Entry 9IQY (electron microscopy, 3.16 A resolution); this record covers chains B and C of the 3 polymer chains in the assembly.

# Chain B (and C)
Name: Transient receptor potential cation channel subfamily V member 4
From: Homo sapiens
Notes: chain C of this document is another copy of the same molecule, construct and numbering; everything in this record applies to it too
UniProtKB: Q9HBA0 (TRPV4_HUMAN); residue numbers follow UniProt; this construct covers 148-787
Amino-acid sequence (640 residues; row label = number of the first residue in the row):
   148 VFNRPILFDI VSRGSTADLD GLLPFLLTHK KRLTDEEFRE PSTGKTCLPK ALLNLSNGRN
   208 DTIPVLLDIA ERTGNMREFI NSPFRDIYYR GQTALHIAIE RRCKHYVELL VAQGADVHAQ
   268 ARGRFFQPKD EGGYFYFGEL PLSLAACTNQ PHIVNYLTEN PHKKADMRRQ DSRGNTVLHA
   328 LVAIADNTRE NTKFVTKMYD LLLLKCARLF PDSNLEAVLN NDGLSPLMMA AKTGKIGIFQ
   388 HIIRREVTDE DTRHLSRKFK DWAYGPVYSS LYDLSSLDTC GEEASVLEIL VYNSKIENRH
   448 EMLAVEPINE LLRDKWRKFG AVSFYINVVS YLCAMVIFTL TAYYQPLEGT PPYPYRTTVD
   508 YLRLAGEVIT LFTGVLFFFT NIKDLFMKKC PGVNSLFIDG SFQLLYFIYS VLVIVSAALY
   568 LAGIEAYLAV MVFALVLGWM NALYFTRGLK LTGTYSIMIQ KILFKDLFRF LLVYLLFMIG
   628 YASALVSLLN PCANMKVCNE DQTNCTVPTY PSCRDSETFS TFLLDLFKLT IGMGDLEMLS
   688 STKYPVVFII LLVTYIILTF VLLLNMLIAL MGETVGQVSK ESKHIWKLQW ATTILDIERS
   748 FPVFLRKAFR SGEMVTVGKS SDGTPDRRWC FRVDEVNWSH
Disordered / not traced: 148, 468-787 (chain C: 148-372, 463-787)
UniProt features mapped onto this chain:
  - motif: G679 to D682 (Selectivity filter)
  - binding site (ATP): K192, K197, N201, Y236 to Q239, R248
  - binding site (a 1,2-diacyl-sn-glycero-3-phospho-(1D-myo-inositol-4,5-bisphosphate)): R249 to K251, N296 to H299, K344
  - binding site (Ca(2+)): D682
  - modified residue: Y253 (Phosphotyrosine)

# How chain B and chain C interact
Residue-residue contacts (13; chain B residue first):
  E187(B) with W409(C)
  S189(B) with W409(C)
  T190(B) with W409(C)
  K192(B) with Y411(C)
  L200(B) with Y411(C)
  F231(B) with Y411(C)
  D233(B) with W409(C)
  Y235(B) with V414(C), hydrophobic
  Y236(B) with Y411(C), hydrophobic; P413(C)
  I244(B) with Y411(C)
  F272(B) with P413(C), hydrophobic; V414(C), hydrophobic
Also at the interface, not in a pair above, chain B (12 interface residues in all): Q239
Also at the interface, not in a pair above, chain C (5 interface residues in all): G412

# Overview
The interface between chain B and chain C involves 12 residues on one side and 5 on the other. UniProt lists 8
ATP-binding residues, 8 residues binding 1,2-diacyl-sn-glycero-3-phospho-(1D-myo-inositol-4,5-bisphosphate)
and Ca2+-binding residue D682(B) on chain B.
Both chains are Transient receptor potential cation channel subfamily V member 4 (Homo sapiens). Entry 9IQY
(Cryo-EM structure of human TRPV4 intracellular domain in complex with GTPase RhoA) was determined by electron
microscopy (same publication as 9IQX).
